Entry 8FLK (electron microscopy, 4.00 A resolution); this record covers chains A and C of the 4 polymer chains in the assembly.

[Chain A (and C)]
Name: Stimulator of interferon genes protein
From: Homo sapiens
Notes: chain C of this document is another copy of the same molecule, construct and numbering; everything in this record applies to it too
Reference sequence: Q86WV6 (STING_HUMAN); numbering as in UniProt (aligned over 1-344)
Amino-acid sequence (354 residues; row label = number of the first residue in the row):
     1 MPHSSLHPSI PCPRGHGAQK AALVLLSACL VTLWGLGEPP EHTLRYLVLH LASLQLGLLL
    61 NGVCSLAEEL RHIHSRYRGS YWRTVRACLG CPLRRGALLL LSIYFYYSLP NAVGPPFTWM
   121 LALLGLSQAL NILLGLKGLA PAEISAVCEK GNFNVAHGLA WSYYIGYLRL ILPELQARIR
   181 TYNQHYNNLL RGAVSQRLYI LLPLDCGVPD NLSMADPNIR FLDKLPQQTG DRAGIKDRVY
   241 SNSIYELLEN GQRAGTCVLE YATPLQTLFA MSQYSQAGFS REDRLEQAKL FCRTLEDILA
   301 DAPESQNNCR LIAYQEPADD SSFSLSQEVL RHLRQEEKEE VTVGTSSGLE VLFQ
Unresolved in the structure: 1-2, 111-115, 187-191, 318-321, 336-354
Construct notes: conflict Arg232 (His in Q86WV6); expression tag (345-354)
Residues lining bound ligands:
  - cGAMP (1SY): Ser162, Tyr163, Gly166, Tyr167, Arg232, Ile235, Arg238, Val239, Tyr240, Ser241, Glu260, Thr263, Pro264, Thr267
  - Y6H (4-({[4-(2-tert-butyl-5,5-dimethyl-1,3-dioxan-2-yl)phenyl]methyl}amino)-3-methoxybenzoic acid): Val48, Leu51, Ala52, Gln55, Arg94, Arg95, Leu98, Leu101, Ser102, Phe105
Swiss-Prot annotation at these positions:
  - region: Glu340 to Gly344 (C-terminal tail (CTT))
  - binding site (2',3'-cGAMP): Ser162, Tyr167, Arg238, Thr263
  - binding site (3',3'-c-di-GMP): Ser162, Tyr167, Arg238 to Ser241, Thr263
  - binding site (2',3'-cUAMP): Tyr167, Arg238, Thr263
  - modified residue: Thr229 (Phosphothreonine), Ser241 (Phosphoserine)
  - lipidation (S-palmitoyl cysteine): Cys88, Cys91
  - cross-link (Glycyl lysine isopeptide (Lys-Gly)): Lys20 (interchain with G-Cter in ubiquitin), Lys150 (interchain with G-Cter in ubiquitin), Lys236 (interchain with G-Cter in ubiquitin), Lys338 (interchain with G-Cter in SUMO)
  - natural variant: Val147 (V147L: In SAVI), Asn154 (N154S: In SAVI), Val155 (V155M: In SAVI), Arg232 (H232R: Activated by both 2'-3' linked cGAMP and 3'-3' linked cGAMP; this construct carries the variant), Arg284 (R284S: Found in a 9-month-old patient who died following a fever and severe neck abscess without indication of any severe bacterial infection)
  - mutagenesis: Ile10 (I10Q: Abolished ability to induce the production of type I interferon), Arg14 (R14A: Abolished ability to induce the production of type I interferon), Lys20 (K20R: Does not affect amount of ubiquitination), Leu26 (L26A: Reduced homooligomerization and activation in presence of coumpond C53), Leu30 (L30A: Reduced homooligomerization and activation in presence of coumpond C53), Leu44 (L44A: Reduced homooligomerization and activation in presence of coumpond C53), Glu68 (E68A: Abolished ability to induce the production of type I interferon), Glu69 (E69A: Abolished ability to induce the production of type I interferon), Arg76 to Arg78 (Abolishes the endoplasmic reticulum location), Cys91 (C91S: Abolished inhibition by small-molecule H-151; abolished palmitoylation), Tyr104 (Y104A: Reduced homooligomerization and activation in presence of coumpond C53), Lys137 (K137R: Does not affect amount of ubiquitination), 24 further mutagenesis entries in UniProt
What the authors report for this chain:
  - mutagenesis - R238A, Y240C: unchanged signaling in response to Y6H
  - mutagenesis - R238A, Y240C: abolished signaling in response to cGAMP
  - mutagenesis - R95A, R95C, R95E: abolished signaling in response to Y6H
  - mutagenesis - S27V, V31M, L93I, R94A, R95A, R95C, L98A, I103S, P115I, L134A: unchanged signaling in response to cGAMP
  - binding site for Y6H: Arg95
  - mutagenesis - R95A: unchanged localization to cGAMP
  - mutagenesis - R95A: abolished localization to Y6H
  - mutagenesis - R94A, R95K, L98A, L134A: decreased signaling in response to Y6H
  - mutagenesis - L136A: increased signaling in response to Y6H
  - conformationally variable residues (loop rearrangement): Leu136
  - specificity-determining residues: Val48, Gln55, Arg94, Arg95, Leu98 (proposed by the authors, not directly observed)

[Chain A / chain C interface]
Pairs across the interface (22; chain A residue first):
  His16(A) - Arg86(C)
  Leu23(A) - Leu93(C)  hydrophobic
  Leu23(A) - Ala97(C)  hydrophobic
  Leu30(A) - Tyr104(C)  hydrophobic
  Leu33(A) - Tyr104(C)
  Pro40(A) - Ser108(C)
  Pro40(A) - Leu109(C)  hydrophobic
  Glu41(A) - Glu41(C)
  Glu41(A) - Leu109(C)
  Leu44(A) - Leu44(C)  hydrophobic
  Leu44(A) - Val48(C)  hydrophobic
  Leu44(A) - Phe105(C)  hydrophobic
  Val48(A) - Leu44(C)  hydrophobic
  Leu93(A) - Leu23(C)  hydrophobic
  Ala97(A) - Leu23(C)  hydrophobic
  Tyr104(A) - Leu30(C)  hydrophobic
  Tyr104(A) - Leu33(C)
  Tyr104(A) - Trp34(C)
  Phe105(A) - Leu44(C)  hydrophobic
  Ser108(A) - Pro40(C)
  Leu109(A) - Pro40(C)  hydrophobic
  Leu109(A) - Glu41(C)
Other interface residues (no listed pair), chain A (22 interface residues in all): Gln19, Lys20, Leu26, Ser27, Trp34, Arg45, Leu47, Leu101
Other interface residues (no listed pair), chain C (22 interface residues in all): Gln19, Lys20, Leu26, Arg45, Leu47, Leu100, Leu101

[In short]
The chain A/chain C interface involves 22 residues from each chain. Bound to chain A: cGAMP and compound Y6H.
The paper reports a binding site for Y6H at Arg95(A); R94A, R95K and L98A of chain A, among others, reduce
signaling in response to Y6H; 15 substitutions were tested in all.
Chain A and chain C are both Stimulator of interferon genes protein (Homo sapiens); the structure, Cryo-EM
structure of STING oligomer bound to cGAMP and NVS-STG2, was determined by electron microscopy (same
publication as 8FLM).
